PDB entry 3LZ1 | X-ray diffraction, 2.50 A resolution | chains E and I of the 10 polymer chains in the assembly

== Chain E ==
Protein: Histone H3.2
From: Xenopus laevis
UniProtKB: P84233 (H32_XENLA); residues 1-135 here correspond to UniProt positions 2-136 (UniProt number = residue number + 1)
Chain sequence (135 residues; numbered 1 to 135; the number before each row is that of its first residue):
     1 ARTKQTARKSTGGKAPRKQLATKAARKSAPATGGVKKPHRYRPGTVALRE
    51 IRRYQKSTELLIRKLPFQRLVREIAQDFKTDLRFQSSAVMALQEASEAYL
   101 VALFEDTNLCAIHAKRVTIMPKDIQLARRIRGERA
Not modelled in the structure: 1-38
UniProt features mapped onto this chain:
  - modified residue: Arg2 (Asymmetric dimethylarginine), Thr3 (Phosphothreonine), Lys4 (Allysine), Gln5 (5-glutamyl dopamine), Thr6 (Phosphothreonine), Arg8 (Citrulline), Lys9 (N6,N6,N6-trimethyllysine), Ser10 (ADP-ribosylserine), Thr11 (Phosphothreonine), Lys14 (N6-(2-hydroxyisobutyryl)lysine), Arg17 (Asymmetric dimethylarginine), Lys18 (N6-(2-hydroxyisobutyryl)lysine), Lys23 (N6-(2-hydroxyisobutyryl)lysine), Arg26 (Citrulline), Lys27 (N6,N6,N6-trimethyllysine), Ser28 (ADP-ribosylserine), Lys36 (N6,N6,N6-trimethyllysine), Lys37 (N6-methyllysine), Tyr41 (Phosphotyrosine), Lys56 (N6,N6,N6-trimethyllysine) and 8 more in UniProt
  - lipidation: Cys110 (S-palmitoyl cysteine)

== Chain I ==
Molecule: 145-nt DNA strand
Sequence (145 nucleotides; numbered -72 to 72; the number before each row is that of its first residue; numbers below 1 keep their minus sign (DA-72 is residue -72)):
   -72 ATCGATGTATATATCTGACACGTGCCTGGAGACTAGGGAGTAATCCCCTT
   -22 GGCGGTTAAAACGCGGGGGACAGCGCGTACGTGCGTTTAAGCGGTGCTAG
    28 AGCTGTCTACGACCAATTGAGCGGCCTCGGCACCGGGATTCTGAT
Ion coordination: Mn2+ site 1 near DA-72 (its only coordinating residue here); Mn2+ site 2 near DA-34 (its only coordinating residue here); Mn2+ site 3 near DG27 (its only coordinating residue here)

== How chain E and chain I interact ==
Residue-residue contacts (28):
  His39(E) with DG10(I), phosphate contact
  Arg40(E) with DG8(I), base contact; DT9(I), hydrogen bond to the base; DG10(I), phosphate contact
  Tyr41(E) with DT-67(I), sugar contact; DG-66(I), sugar contact; DT9(I), sugar contact; DG10(I), hydrogen bond to the phosphate
  Pro43(E) with DG8(I), phosphate contact; DT9(I), sugar contact
  Gly44(E) with DG8(I), hydrogen bond to the phosphate; DT9(I), hydrogen bond to the phosphate
  Thr45(E) with DT9(I), hydrogen bond to the phosphate
  Val46(E) with DT9(I), hydrogen bond to the phosphate; DG10(I), phosphate contact
  Ala47(E) with DT9(I), hydrogen bond to the phosphate
  Arg49(E) with DG-66(I), phosphate contact; DT-65(I), salt bridge to the phosphate
  Arg63(E) with DA17(I), phosphate contact; DG18(I), phosphate contact
  Lys64(E) with DG18(I), hydrogen bond to the phosphate
  Leu65(E) with DA17(I), phosphate contact; DG18(I), hydrogen bond to the phosphate
  Pro66(E) with DA17(I), phosphate contact
  Arg69(E) with DA17(I), salt bridge to the phosphate
  Asp81(E) with DG27(I), phosphate contact
  Arg83(E) with DA26(I), hydrogen bond to the phosphate; DG27(I), salt bridge to the phosphate
Other interface residues (no listed pair), chain E (17 interface residues in all): Arg42

== Summary ==
The interface between chain E and chain I involves 17 residues on one side and 10 on the other; the contacts
include 10 hydrogen bonds and 3 salt bridges. Among the polar pairs are Arg40(E)-DT9(I), Tyr41(E)-DG10(I) and
Gly44(E)-DG8(I).
Chain E is Histone H3.2 (Xenopus laevis) and chain I is a 145-nt DNA strand; the structure, Crystal Structure
of Nucleosome Core Particle Composed of the Widom 601 DNA Sequence (orientation 2), was determined by X-ray
diffraction (same publication as 3LZ0).
